6P70 - chains D and E of the 8 polymer chains in the assembly; structure by X-ray diffraction, 3.05 A resolution.

== Chain D ==
Molecule: DNA-directed RNA polymerase subunit beta'
From: Thermus thermophilus
Notes: EC 2.7.7.6
UniProt: Q8RQE8 (RPOC_THET8); residues 1-1524 here = UniProt positions 1-1524
Chain sequence (1524 residues; each row starts with the number of its first residue):
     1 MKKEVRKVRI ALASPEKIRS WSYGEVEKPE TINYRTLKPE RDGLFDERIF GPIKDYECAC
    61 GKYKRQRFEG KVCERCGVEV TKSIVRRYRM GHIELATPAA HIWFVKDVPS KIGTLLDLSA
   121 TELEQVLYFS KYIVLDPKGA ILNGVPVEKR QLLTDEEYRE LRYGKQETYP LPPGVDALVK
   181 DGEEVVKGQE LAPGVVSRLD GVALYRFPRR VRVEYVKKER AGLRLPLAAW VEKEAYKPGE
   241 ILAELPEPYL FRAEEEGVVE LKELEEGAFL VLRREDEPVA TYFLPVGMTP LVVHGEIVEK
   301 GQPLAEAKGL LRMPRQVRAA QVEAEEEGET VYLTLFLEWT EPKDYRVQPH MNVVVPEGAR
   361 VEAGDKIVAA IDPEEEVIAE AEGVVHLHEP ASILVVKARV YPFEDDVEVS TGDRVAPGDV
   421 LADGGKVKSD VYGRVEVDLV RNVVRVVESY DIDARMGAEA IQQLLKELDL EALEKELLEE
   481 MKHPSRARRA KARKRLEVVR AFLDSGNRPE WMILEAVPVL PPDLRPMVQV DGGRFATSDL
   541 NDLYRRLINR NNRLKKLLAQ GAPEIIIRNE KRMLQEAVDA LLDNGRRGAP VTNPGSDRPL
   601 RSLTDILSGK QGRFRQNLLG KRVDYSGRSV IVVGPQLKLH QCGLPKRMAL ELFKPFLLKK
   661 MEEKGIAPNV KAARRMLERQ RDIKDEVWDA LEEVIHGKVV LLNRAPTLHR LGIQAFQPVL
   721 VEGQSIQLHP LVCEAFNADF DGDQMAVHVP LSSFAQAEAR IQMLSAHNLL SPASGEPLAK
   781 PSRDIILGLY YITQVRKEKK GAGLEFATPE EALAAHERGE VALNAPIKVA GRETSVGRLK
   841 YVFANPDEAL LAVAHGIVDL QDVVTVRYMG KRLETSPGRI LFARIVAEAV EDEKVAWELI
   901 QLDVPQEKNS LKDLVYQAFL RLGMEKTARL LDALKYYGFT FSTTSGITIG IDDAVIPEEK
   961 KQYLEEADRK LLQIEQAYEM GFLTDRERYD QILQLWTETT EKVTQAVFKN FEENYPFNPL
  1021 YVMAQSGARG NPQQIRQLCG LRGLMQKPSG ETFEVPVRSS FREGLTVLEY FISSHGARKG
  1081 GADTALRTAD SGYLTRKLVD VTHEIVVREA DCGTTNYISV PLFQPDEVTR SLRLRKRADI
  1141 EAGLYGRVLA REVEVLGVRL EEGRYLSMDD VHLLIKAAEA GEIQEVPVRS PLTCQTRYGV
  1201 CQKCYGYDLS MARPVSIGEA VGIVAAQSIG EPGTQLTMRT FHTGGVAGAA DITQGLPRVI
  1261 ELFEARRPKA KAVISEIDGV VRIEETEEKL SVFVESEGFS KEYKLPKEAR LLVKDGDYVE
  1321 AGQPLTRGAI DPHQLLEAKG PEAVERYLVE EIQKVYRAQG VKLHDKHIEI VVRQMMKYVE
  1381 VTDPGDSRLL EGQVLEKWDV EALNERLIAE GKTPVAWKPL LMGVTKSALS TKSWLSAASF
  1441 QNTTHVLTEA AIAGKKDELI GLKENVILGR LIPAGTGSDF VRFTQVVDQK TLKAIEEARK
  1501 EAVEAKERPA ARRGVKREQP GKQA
Unresolved in the structure: 1-2, 1239-1252, 1503-1524
Metal / ion sites: Zn2+ site 1: C58, C60, C73, C76; Mg2+ site 1: D739, D741, D743; Mg2+ site 2: K840 (shared with 1 residue of chain B); Zn2+ site 2: C1112, C1194, C1201, C1204

== Chain E ==
Molecule: DNA-directed RNA polymerase subunit omega
From: Thermus thermophilus
Notes: EC 2.7.7.6
UniProt: A0A1J1EUF1 (A0A1J1EUF1_THETH); numbering as in UniProt (aligned over 1-99)
Chain sequence (99 residues; each row starts with the number of its first residue):
     1 MAEPGIDKLF GMVDSKYRLT VVVAKRAQQL LRHGFKNTVL EPEERPKMQT LEGLFDDPNA
    61 VTWAMKELLT GRLVFGENLV PEDRLQKEME RLYPVEREE
Unresolved in the structure: 1, 96-99

== How chain D and chain E interact ==
Contacting residue pairs (105; chain D residue first):
  H640(D) - A2(E)  hydrogen bond (side chain-backbone)
  K664(D) - T50(E)
  K664(D) - E52(E)  salt bridge
  D689(D) - L51(E)
  E693(D) - M48(E)
  E693(D) - T50(E)
  H696(D) - M48(E)
  H696(D) - D57(E)  salt bridge
  H696(D) - N59(E)  hydrogen bond (backbone-side chain)
  G697(D) - N59(E)  hydrogen bond (backbone-side chain)
  K698(D) - N59(E)
  S753(D) - Q28(E)
  S753(D) - L31(E)
  S753(D) - V61(E)
  F754(D) - V21(E)  hydrophobic
  F754(D) - A24(E)  hydrophobic
  F754(D) - Q28(E)
  A757(D) - T20(E)
  A757(D) - A24(E)  hydrophobic
  E758(D) - T20(E)
  R760(D) - E3(E)  salt bridge
  R760(D) - N59(E)  hydrogen bond
  R760(D) - V61(E)
  R760(D) - T62(E)  hydrogen bond
  I761(D) - F10(E)  hydrophobic
  I761(D) - L19(E)  hydrophobic
  I761(D) - T20(E)
  I761(D) - V23(E)  hydrophobic
  Q762(D) - Y17(E)
  Q762(D) - T20(E)  hydrogen bond
  L764(D) - A2(E)  hydrophobic
  L764(D) - E3(E)
  A766(D) - A2(E)
  H767(D) - A2(E)
  H767(D) - E3(E)  hydrogen bond (side chain-backbone)
  H767(D) - I6(E)
  G923(D) - D7(E)
  M924(D) - I6(E)  hydrophobic
  M924(D) - D7(E)  hydrogen bond (backbone-side chain)
  E925(D) - A2(E)
  E925(D) - E3(E)
  E925(D) - P4(E)
  E925(D) - G5(E)  hydrogen bond (side chain-backbone)
  E925(D) - I6(E)
  E925(D) - D7(E)  hydrogen bond (backbone-side chain)
  E925(D) - K8(E)  salt bridge
  D1208(D) - K16(E)  salt bridge
  M1211(D) - K16(E)
  R1213(D) - F10(E)
  S1216(D) - S15(E)
  S1216(D) - K16(E)  hydrogen bond (side chain-backbone)
  I1217(D) - S15(E)  hydrogen bond (backbone-side chain)
  I1217(D) - Y17(E)
  G1218(D) - Y17(E)
  E1219(D) - Y17(E)  hydrogen bond
  G1475(D) - Y17(E)
  T1476(D) - Y17(E)
  T1476(D) - T20(E)
  F1480(D) - D14(E)
  F1480(D) - R18(E)  hydrogen bond (backbone-side chain)
  F1480(D) - E77(E)
  V1481(D) - S15(E)
  V1481(D) - Y17(E)  hydrophobic
  V1481(D) - R18(E)
  V1481(D) - V21(E)
  R1482(D) - V21(E)
  R1482(D) - K25(E)  hydrogen bond (backbone-side chain)
  F1483(D) - K25(E)
  T1484(D) - R18(E)  hydrogen bond
  T1484(D) - V22(E)
  T1484(D) - K25(E)  hydrogen bond (backbone-side chain)
  T1484(D) - G76(E)
  T1484(D) - E77(E)
  Q1485(D) - V74(E)
  Q1485(D) - F75(E)
  Q1485(D) - G76(E)  hydrogen bond (backbone-backbone)
  Q1485(D) - N78(E)
  Q1485(D) - L79(E)  hydrogen bond (side chain-backbone)
  Q1485(D) - V80(E)  hydrogen bond (side chain-backbone)
  Q1485(D) - E82(E)
  V1486(D) - V22(E)
  V1486(D) - Q29(E)  hydrogen bond (backbone-side chain)
  V1486(D) - V74(E)
  V1487(D) - L73(E)
  V1487(D) - V74(E)  hydrogen bond (backbone-backbone)
  V1487(D) - L79(E)  hydrophobic
  V1487(D) - L85(E)  hydrophobic
  D1488(D) - R26(E)  salt bridge
  D1488(D) - N37(E)
  D1488(D) - V39(E)
  D1488(D) - L73(E)
  D1488(D) - M89(E)
  D1488(D) - Y93(E)
  Q1489(D) - R72(E)
  Q1489(D) - V74(E)
  K1490(D) - L92(E)
  K1490(D) - Y93(E)
  T1491(D) - M89(E)
  T1491(D) - L92(E)
  T1491(D) - Y93(E)  hydrogen bond
  A1494(D) - L92(E)  hydrophobic
  I1495(D) - L85(E)  hydrophobic
  I1495(D) - E88(E)
  A1498(D) - E88(E)
  R1499(D) - L79(E)
Also at the interface, not in a pair above, chain D (49 interface residues in all): Q756, A928, Q1202, D1479
Also at the interface, not in a pair above, chain E (56 interface residues in all): A27, K47, P58, M65, P81, R84, R91

== Overview ==
49 residues of chain D and 56 residues of chain E are in contact, with 23 hydrogen bonds and 6 salt bridges.
Polar contacts include K664(D)-E52(E), H696(D)-D57(E) and R760(D)-E3(E). C58(D), C60(D), C73(D) and C76(D)
form the Zn2+ site 1.
Here chain D is DNA-directed RNA polymerase subunit beta' and chain E is DNA-directed RNA polymerase subunit
omega, both from Thermus thermophilus. Entry 6P70 (X-ray crystal structure of bacterial RNA polymerase and
pyrBI promoter complex) was determined by X-ray diffraction together with 6OVR, 6OVY, 6OW3, 6OY5, 6OY6, 6OY7
and 6P71 from the same study.
